PDB entry 4LLN | X-ray diffraction, 2.84 A resolution | chains B and H of the 4 polymer chains in the assembly

[Chain B]
Molecule: MepR
Organism: Staphylococcus aureus
Notes: fragment: MepR
UniProt: Q5Y812 (Q5Y812_STAAU); residues 2-139 here = UniProt positions 2-139
Sequence (140 residues; row label = number of the first residue in the row; numbering starts at 0):
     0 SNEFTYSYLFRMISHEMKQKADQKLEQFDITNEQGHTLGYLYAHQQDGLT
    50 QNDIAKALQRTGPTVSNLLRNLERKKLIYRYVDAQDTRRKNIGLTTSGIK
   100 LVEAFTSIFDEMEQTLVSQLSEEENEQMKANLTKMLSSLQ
Not modelled in the structure: 0-1
Differences from the reference sequence: expression tag (0-1)
From the paper describing this entry:
  - specificity-determining residues: Arg87
  - mutagenesis - T63A: unchanged binding to mepR operator site
  - mutagenesis - R10S (Kd 300 nM), H35A (Kd 420 nM), T63A (2-fold): decreased binding to mepR operator
  - mutagenesis - R87A: abolished binding to mepA operator
  - mutagenesis - T63A: unchanged binding to mepA operator
  - mutagenesis - H14A (Kd = 380 nM), R79A: decreased binding to DNA-binding activity

[Chain H]
Molecule: Palindromized mepR operator sequence
Notes: fragment: palindromized mepR operator
Sequence (24 nucleotides; numbered 1 to 24; the number before each row is that of its first residue):
     1 ATTTAGTTAGATATCTAACTAAAT

[Chain B / chain H interface]
Contacting residue pairs (22; chain B residue first):
  His14(B) with DT14(H), phosphate contact; DC15(H), salt bridge to the phosphate
  Gln18(B) with DC15(H), sugar contact
  Thr49(B) with DG6(H), phosphate contact
  Gln50(B) with DG6(H), hydrogen bond to the phosphate; DT7(H), hydrogen bond to the phosphate
  Asn51(B) with DA5(H), phosphate contact; DG6(H), hydrogen bond to the phosphate
  Gly61(B) with DT7(H), base contact
  Pro62(B) with DT7(H), base contact; DT8(H), base contact
  Ser65(B) with DT7(H), hydrogen bond to the phosphate
  Arg69(B) with DT7(H), sugar contact; DT8(H), salt bridge to the phosphate
  Arg79(B) with DT7(H), salt bridge to the phosphate
  Arg87(B) with DT3(H), base contact; DT4(H), hydrogen bond to the base; DA5(H), sugar contact
  Arg88(B) with DA5(H), phosphate contact; DG6(H), phosphate contact
  Lys89(B) with DG6(H), hydrogen bond to the phosphate; DT7(H), salt bridge to the phosphate
Other interface residues (no listed pair), chain H (10 interface residues in all): DA9, DT16

[In short]
Chain B and chain H form an interface of 13 and 10 residues respectively; the contacts include 6 hydrogen
bonds and 4 salt bridges. Polar contacts include Arg87(B)-DT4(H), Gln50(B)-DG6(H) and Gln50(B)-DT7(H). From
the paper: R10S, H35A and T63A of chain B reduce binding to mepR operator; the specificity determinant
Arg87(B); 6 substitutions were tested in all.
Here chain B is MepR (Staphylococcus aureus) and chain H is Palindromized mepR operator sequence. Entry 4LLN
(Crystal structure of S. aureus MepR-DNA complex) was determined by X-ray diffraction (same publication as
4LLL).
